5B46 - chains A and B; structure by X-ray diffraction, 2.10 A resolution.

Chain A:
Molecule: 2-oxoacid--ferredoxin oxidoreductase alpha subunit
Source organism: Sulfolobus tokodaii str. 7
Notes: EC 1.2.7.-
UniProt: Q96XT2 (Q96XT2_SULTO); residues 1-628 here = UniProt positions 1-628
Amino-acid sequence (628 residues; numbered 1 to 628; the number before each row is that of its first residue):
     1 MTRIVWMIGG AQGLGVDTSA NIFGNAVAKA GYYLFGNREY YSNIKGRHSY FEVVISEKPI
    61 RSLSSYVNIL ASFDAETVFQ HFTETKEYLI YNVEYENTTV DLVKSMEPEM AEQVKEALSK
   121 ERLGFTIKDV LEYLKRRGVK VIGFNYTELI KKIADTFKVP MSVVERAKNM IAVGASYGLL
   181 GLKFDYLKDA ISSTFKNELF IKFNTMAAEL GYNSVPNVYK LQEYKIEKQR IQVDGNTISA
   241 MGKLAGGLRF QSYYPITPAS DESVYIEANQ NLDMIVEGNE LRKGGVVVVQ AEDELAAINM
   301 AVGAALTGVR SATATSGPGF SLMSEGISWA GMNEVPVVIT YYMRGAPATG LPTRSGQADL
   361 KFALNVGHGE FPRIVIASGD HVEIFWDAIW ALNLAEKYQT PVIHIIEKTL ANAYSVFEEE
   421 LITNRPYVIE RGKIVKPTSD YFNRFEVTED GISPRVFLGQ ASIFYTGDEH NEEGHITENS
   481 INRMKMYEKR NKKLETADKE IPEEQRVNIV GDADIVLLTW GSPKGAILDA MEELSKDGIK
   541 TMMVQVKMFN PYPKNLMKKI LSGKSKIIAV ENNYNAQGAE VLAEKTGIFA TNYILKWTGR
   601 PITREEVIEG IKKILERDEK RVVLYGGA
Unresolved in the structure: 1
UniProt features mapped onto this chain:
  - motif: Tyr254 to Pro258 (YPITP motif)
  - binding site (substrate): Thr257, Arg344
Small-molecule neighbours: thiamine diphosphate (TPP): Tyr254, Pro255, Ile256, Glu294, Pro318, Gly319, Leu322, Glu325
From the paper describing this entry:
  - binding site for thiamine diphosphate: Glu294

Chain B:
Molecule: 2-oxoacid--ferredoxin oxidoreductase beta subunit
Source organism: Sulfolobus tokodaii str. 7
Notes: EC 1.2.7.-
UniProt: Q96XT4 (Q96XT4_SULTO); residues 1-304 here = UniProt positions 1-304
Amino-acid sequence (304 residues; numbered 1 to 304; the number before each row is that of its first residue):
     1 MVERKPVFVD WCPGCGDFGI LRAEEMAIRE LGINPKSVVI VSGIGCSGKI PHFMNLPISG
    61 VHTLHGRSIA FATGIKLSNP SLEVIVNVGD GDGLGIGMGH FVHLGRRNID IAVLVHNNGV
   121 YGLTKGQASP TLHRGEKTKS LPKPNIMDAV NPLAVALAAG YTFVARGYAY DVMHLKELIK
   181 KAILHKGSAL VDILQPCPTY NDINTKEWYD KRVYKLDNVP GWDPVVRKEE EAQKKFEQAI
   241 MKSYEWGEKI PIGIFYQNEL VPTFEDRLTS NIPNYREYYP AKQQIEINGI STTKIDELIK
   301 AKRI
Unresolved in the structure: 1-3
UniProt features mapped onto this chain:
  - binding site ([4Fe-4S] cluster): Cys12, Cys15, Cys46, Cys197
  - binding site (thiamine diphosphate): Ile44 to Ser47, His65, Gly91, Asp92, Gly122, Leu123
  - binding site (Mg(2+)): Asp90, Asn118, Val120
  - site: Lys125 (Plays an important role in the binding of CoA)
Bound ions: 4Fe-4S cluster Fe: Cys12, Cys15, Cys46, Cys197; Mg2+: Asp90, Asn118, Val120 (together with thiamine diphosphate)
Small-molecule neighbours:
  - 4Fe-4S cluster (SF4): Trp11, Cys12, Cys15, Asp17, Cys46, Asn118, Gly122, Cys197, Pro198, Thr199, Tyr200
  - thiamine diphosphate (TPP): Ile44, Gly45, Cys46, Ser47, His65, Gly89, Asp90, Gly91, Asp92, Ile96, Asn118, Val120, Tyr121, Gly122, Leu123, Thr124
From the paper describing this entry:
  - Mg2+ coordination: Asn118
  - 4Fe-4S cluster coordination: Cys12 to Cys15

Chain A / chain B interface:
Residue-residue contacts (34; chain A residue first):
  Ser42(A) with Asp10(B); Lys49(B), hydrogen bond (backbone-side chain)
  Asn43(A) with Asp10(B), hydrogen bond (side chain-backbone); Lys49(B); Leu123(B)
  Ile44(A) with Cys12(B), hydrophobic; Gly122(B); Leu123(B); Thr199(B); Tyr200(B)
  Lys45(A) with Asp10(B); Cys12(B); Thr199(B)
  Arg47(A) with Phe8(B)
  Lys104(A) with Pro6(B); Phe8(B)
  Ser105(A) with Phe8(B)
  Pro108(A) with Arg4(B); Pro6(B)
  Glu109(A) with Arg4(B), salt bridge
  Tyr254(A) with His65(B), hydrogen bond; Tyr121(B)
  Pro255(A) with Gln127(B)
  Glu267(A) with Lys143(B)
  Gln270(A) with Lys143(B), hydrogen bond
  Gln290(A) with Tyr121(B); Gln127(B)
  Glu292(A) with Gly95(B); Ile96(B)
  Asp293(A) with Ile96(B)
  Glu294(A) with Ile96(B)
  Leu295(A) with Arg67(B)
  Leu322(A) with Arg67(B)
  Thr349(A) with Ile44(B)
Also at the interface, not in a pair above, chain A (21 interface residues in all): Gly46
Also at the interface, not in a pair above, chain B (23 interface residues in all): Val7, Cys46, Thr63, Thr124, Lys125

Overview:
The interface between chain A and chain B involves 21 residues on one side and 23 on the other, with 4
hydrogen bonds and 1 salt bridge. Polar contacts include Glu109(A)-Arg4(B), Ser42(A)-Lys49(B) and
Asn43(A)-Asp10(B). From the paper: a binding site for thiamine diphosphate at Glu294(A); Mg2+ coordination by
Asn118(B).
Chain A is 2-oxoacid--ferredoxin oxidoreductase alpha subunit and chain B is 2-oxoacid--ferredoxin
oxidoreductase beta subunit, both from Sulfolobus tokodaii str. 7; the structure, 2-Oxoacid:Ferredoxin
Oxidoreductase 2 from Sulfolobus tokodai - ligand free form, was determined by X-ray diffraction (same
publication as 5B47 and 5B48).
